PDB entry 6DF3 | X-ray diffraction, 2.15 A resolution | chains L and C of the 3 polymer chains in the assembly

# Chain L
Protein: Interleukin-22 receptor subunit alpha-1
From: Homo sapiens
UniProtKB: Q8N6P7 (I22R1_HUMAN); numbering as in UniProt (aligned over 24-228)
Amino-acid sequence (206 residues; numbered 24 to 229; the number before each row is that of its first residue):
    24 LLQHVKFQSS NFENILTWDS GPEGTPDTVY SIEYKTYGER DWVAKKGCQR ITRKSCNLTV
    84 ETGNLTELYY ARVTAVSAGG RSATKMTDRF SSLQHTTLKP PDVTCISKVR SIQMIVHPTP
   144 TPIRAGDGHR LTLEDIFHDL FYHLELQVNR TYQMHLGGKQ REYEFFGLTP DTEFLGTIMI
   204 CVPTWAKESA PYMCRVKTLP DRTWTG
Not modelled in the structure: 44-47, 102-104
Sequence notes: expression tag (229)
Cystine bridges: C128-C217
Covalently attached groups: N-acetylglucosamine (NAG) linked to N80, N87
Swiss-Prot annotation at these positions:
  - glycosylation (N-linked (GlcNAc...) asparagine): N80, N172
  - mutagenesis: K58 (K58A: Strongly reduced response to IL22), Y60 (Y60A/R: Loss of response to IL22)

# Chain C
Protein: Interleukin-24
From: Homo sapiens
UniProtKB: Q13007 (IL24_HUMAN); residue numbers follow UniProt; this construct covers 52-206
Amino-acid sequence (155 residues; row label = number of the first residue in the row):
    52 QEFHFGPCQV KGVVPQKLWE AFWAVKDTMQ AQDQITSARL LQQEVLQQVS DAESCYLVHT
   112 LLEFYLKTVF KNHHQRTVEV RTLKSFSTLA NNFVLIVSQL QPSQENEMFS IRDSAHRRFL
   172 LFRRAFKQLD VEAALTKALG EVDILLTWMQ KFYKL
Sequence notes: engineered mutation Q85 (Asn in Q13007), Q99 (Asn in Q13007), Q126 (Asn in Q13007); conflict H124 (Tyr in Q13007)
Cystine bridges: C59-C106
Swiss-Prot annotation at these positions:
  - cross-link: K122 (Glycyl lysine isopeptide (Lys-Gly) (interchain with G-Cter in ubiquitin))
  - natural variant: H124 (Y124H: this construct carries the variant)

# How chain L and chain C interact
Residue-residue contacts (37):
  K58(L) with T87(C), hydrogen bond
  Y60(L) with D84(C); T87(C); A89(C), hydrogen bond (side chain-backbone); R90(C); K188(C), hydrogen bond; E192(C), hydrogen bond
  G61(L) with T87(C), hydrogen bond (backbone-backbone); S88(C); A89(C); R90(C)
  E62(L) with S88(C)
  T89(L) with R90(C), hydrogen bond (backbone-side chain); Q94(C), hydrogen bond
  E90(L) with R90(C), salt bridge; Q94(C), hydrogen bond
  L91(L) with D194(C); I195(C), hydrophobic
  Y93(L) with T87(C)
  R112(L) with Q81(C); D84(C), salt bridge; G191(C), hydrogen bond (side chain-backbone)
  Q117(L) with W70(C); W74(C), hydrogen bond; K77(C), hydrogen bond; D194(C), hydrogen bond
  H161(L) with Q201(C); Y204(C), hydrogen bond (side chain-backbone)
  P206(L) with Q67(C), hydrogen bond (backbone-side chain)
  T207(L) with Q67(C); W70(C); Q201(C), hydrogen bond; Y204(C)
  W208(L) with W70(C), hydrophobic; W74(C); T198(C); Q201(C)
Interface residues without a listed pair, chain L (20 interface residues in all): T59, R63, M109, D111, L116, A209
Interface residues without a listed pair, chain C (25 interface residues in all): P66, D78, I86, Q93, Q98, K202

# Summary
20 residues of chain L face 25 of chain C across their interface; the contacts include 15 hydrogen bonds and 2
salt bridges. Polar pairs include E90(L)-R90(C), R112(L)-D84(C) and K58(L)-T87(C). N-acetylglucosamine is
covalently linked to N80(L) and N87(L).
Chain L is Interleukin-22 receptor subunit alpha-1 and chain C is Interleukin-24, both from Homo sapiens; the
structure, Crystal structure of ternary complex of IL-24 with soluble receptors IL-22RA and IL-20RB, was
determined by X-ray diffraction.
